PDB entry 5FVB | X-ray diffraction, 1.93 A resolution | chains I and K of the 12 polymer chains in the assembly

== Chain I (and K) ==
Molecule: C-phycoerythrin alpha subunit
Organism: Phormidium rubidum
Notes: fragment: fragment alpha-chain residues 1-164; chain K of this document is another copy of the same molecule, construct and numbering; everything in this record applies to it too
UniProtKB: A0A0E3W010 (A0A0E3W010_9CYAN); residues 1-164 here = UniProt positions 1-164
Amino-acid sequence (164 residues; each row starts with the number of its first residue):
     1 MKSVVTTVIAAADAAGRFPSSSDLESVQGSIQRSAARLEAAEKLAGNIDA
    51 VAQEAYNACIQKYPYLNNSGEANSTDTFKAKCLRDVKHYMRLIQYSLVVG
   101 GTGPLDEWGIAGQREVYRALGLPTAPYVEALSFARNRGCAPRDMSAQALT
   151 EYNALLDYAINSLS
Glycans and other covalent adducts: phycoerythrobilin (PEB) linked to Cys82, Cys139
Small-molecule neighbours:
  - phycoerythrobilin (PEB), molecule 1: Leu24, Glu25, Gln28
  - phycoerythrobilin (PEB), molecule 2: Arg33, Gln147, Thr150, Glu151
  - phycoerythrobilin (PEB), molecule 3: Lys43, Leu44, Asn47, Ala50, Val51, Glu54, Arg137, Gly138, Arg142, Asp143, Met144, Tyr152
  - phycoerythrobilin (PEB), molecule 4: Cys59, Leu66, Ala72, Asn73, Phe78, Lys81, Arg84, Asp85, Val86, His88, Tyr89, Leu92, Trp108, Gly109, Val116, Tyr117, Leu120, Leu122, Pro123, Pro126, Tyr127

== How chain I and chain K interact ==
Residue-residue contacts (12):
  Lys62(I) - Glu71(K)  salt bridge
  Tyr63(I) - Glu71(K)
  Tyr65(I) - Tyr65(K)  hydrophobic
  Glu71(I) - Lys62(K)  salt bridge
  Glu71(I) - Tyr63(K)
  Arg114(I) - Arg118(K)
  Arg118(I) - Arg114(K)
  Arg118(I) - Ser164(K)
  Ala119(I) - Ser164(K)
  Leu163(I) - Arg118(K)
  Ser164(I) - Arg118(K)
  Ser164(I) - Ala119(K)
Interface residues without a listed pair, chain K (9 interface residues in all): Leu163

== In short ==
The chain I/chain K interface involves 9 residues from each chain; the contacts include 2 salt bridges. The
salt-bridged pair is Lys62(I)-Glu71(K). Chain I binds phycoerythrobilin. Phycoerythrobilin is covalently
linked to Cys82(I) and Cys139(I).
Chain I and chain K are both C-phycoerythrin alpha subunit (Phormidium rubidum); the structure, Crystal
structure of phormidium C-phycoerythrin at ph 5.0, was determined by X-ray diffraction together with 5AQD from
the same study.
